8BH3 - chains T and i of the 18 polymer chains in the assembly; structure by electron microscopy, 4.55 A resolution (low resolution: residue-level contacts below are approximate; hydrogen-bond / salt-bridge calls are withheld).

Chain T:
Name: X-ray repair cross-complementing protein 6
Source organism: Homo sapiens
Notes: EC 3.6.4.-, 4.2.99.-
UniProt: P12956 (XRCC6_HUMAN); residues 1-609 here = UniProt positions 1-609
Chain sequence (609 residues; row label = number of the first residue in the row):
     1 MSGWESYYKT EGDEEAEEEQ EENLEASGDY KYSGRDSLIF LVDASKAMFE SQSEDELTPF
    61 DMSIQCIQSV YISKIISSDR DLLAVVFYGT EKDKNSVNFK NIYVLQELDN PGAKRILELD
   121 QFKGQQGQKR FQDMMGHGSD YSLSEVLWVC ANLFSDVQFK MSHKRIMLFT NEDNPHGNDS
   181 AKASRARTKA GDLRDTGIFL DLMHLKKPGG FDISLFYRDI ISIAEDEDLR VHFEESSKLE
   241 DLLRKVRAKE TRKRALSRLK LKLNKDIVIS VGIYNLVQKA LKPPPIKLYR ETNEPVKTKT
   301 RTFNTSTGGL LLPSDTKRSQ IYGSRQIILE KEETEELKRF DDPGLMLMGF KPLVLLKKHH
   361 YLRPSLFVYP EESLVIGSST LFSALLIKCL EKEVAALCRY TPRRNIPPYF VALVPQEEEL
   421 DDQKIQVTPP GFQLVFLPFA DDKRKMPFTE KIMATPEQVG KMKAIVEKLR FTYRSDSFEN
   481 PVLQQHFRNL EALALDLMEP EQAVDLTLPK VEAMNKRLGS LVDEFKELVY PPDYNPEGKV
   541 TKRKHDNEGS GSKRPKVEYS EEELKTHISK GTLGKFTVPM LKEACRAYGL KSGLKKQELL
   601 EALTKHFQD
Unresolved in the structure: 1-31, 224-228, 539-609
Reported in the primary citation:
  - mutagenesis - H163A, R165E, F471E, R517E: decreased co-localization with Protein PAXX

Chain i:
Molecule: 27-nt DNA strand
Sequence (27 nucleotides; each row starts with the number of its first residue):
    18 GCTAATAAAC TAAAAACTAT TATTATG

Interface between chain T and chain i:
Pairs across the interface (12; chain T residue first):
  Tyr-32(T) / DT35(i)
  Tyr-32(T) / DA36(i)
  Arg-254(T) / DA33(i)
  Arg-254(T) / DC34(i)
  Ala-255(T) / DC34(i)
  Leu-256(T) / DA33(i)
  Ser-257(T) / DA33(i)
  Arg-258(T) / DC34(i)
  Arg-258(T) / DT35(i)
  Arg-403(T) / DA31(i)
  Arg-403(T) / DA32(i)
  Arg-404(T) / DA32(i)

Overview:
The interface between chain T and chain i involves 8 residues on one side and 6 on the other. The paper
reports that H163A, R165E and F471E of chain T, among others, reduce co-localization with Protein PAXX.
Here chain T is X-ray repair cross-complementing protein 6 (Homo sapiens) and chain i is a 27-nt DNA strand.
Entry 8BH3 (DNA-PK Ku80 mediated dimer bound to PAXX) was determined by electron microscopy (same publication
as 8ASC, 7ZYG, 8BHV, 8BHY and 7ZWA).
